PDB entry 8HUH | X-ray diffraction, 2.80 A resolution | chains B and C of the 6 polymer chains in the assembly

[Chain B]
Name: Tubulin beta-2B chain
Organism: Bos taurus
Reference sequence: Q6B856 (TBB2B_BOVIN); numbering as in UniProt (aligned over 1-445)
Amino-acid sequence (445 residues; each row starts with the number of its first residue):
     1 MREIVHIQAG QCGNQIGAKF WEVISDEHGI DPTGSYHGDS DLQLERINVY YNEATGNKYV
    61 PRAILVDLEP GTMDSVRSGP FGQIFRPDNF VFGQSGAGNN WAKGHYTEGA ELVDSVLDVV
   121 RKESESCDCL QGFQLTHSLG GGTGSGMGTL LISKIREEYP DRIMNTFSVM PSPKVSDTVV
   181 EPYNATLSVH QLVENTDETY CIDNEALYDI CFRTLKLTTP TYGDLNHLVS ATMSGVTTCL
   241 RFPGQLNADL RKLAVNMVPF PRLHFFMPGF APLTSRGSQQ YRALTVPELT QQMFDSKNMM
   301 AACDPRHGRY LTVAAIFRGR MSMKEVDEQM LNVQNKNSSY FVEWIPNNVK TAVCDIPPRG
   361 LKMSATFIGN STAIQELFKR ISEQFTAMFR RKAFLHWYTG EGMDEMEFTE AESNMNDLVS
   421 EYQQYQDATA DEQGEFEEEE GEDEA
Not modelled in the structure: 1, 429-445
Ion coordination: Mg2+: Q11 (together with GDP)
Small-molecule neighbours:
  - GDP (guanosine-5'-diphosphate): G10, Q11, C12, Q15, A97, N99, S138, G140, G141, G142, T143, G144, S145, V169, P171, V175, S176, D177, E181, N204, L207, Y222, L225, N226
  - MXV (2-(1-methylindol-4-yl)-4-(3,4,5-trimethoxyphenyl)-1H-imidazo[4,5-c]pyridine): V236, C239, L240, L246, N247, A248, D249, L250, K252, L253, N256, M257, T312, V313, A314, A315, I316, N347, N348, V349, K350, A352, I368
Swiss-Prot annotation at these positions:
  - motif: M1 to I4 (MREI motif)
  - binding site (GTP): Q11, E69, S138, G142, T143, G144, N204, N226
  - binding site (Mg(2+)): E69
  - modified residue: S40 (Phosphoserine), T55 (Phosphothreonine), K58 (N6-acetyllysine), S172 (Phosphoserine), T285 (Phosphothreonine), T290 (Phosphothreonine), R318 (Omega-N-methylarginine), E438 (5-glutamyl polyglutamate)
  - cross-link (Glycyl lysine isopeptide (Lys-Gly)): K58 (interchain with G-Cter in ubiquitin), K324 (interchain with G-Cter in ubiquitin)

[Chain C]
Name: Tubulin alpha-1B chain
Organism: Bos taurus
Reference sequence: P81947 (TBA1B_BOVIN); residue numbers follow UniProt; this construct covers 1-450
Amino-acid sequence (450 residues; numbered 1 to 450; the number before each row is that of its first residue):
     1 MRECISIHVG QAGVQIGNAC WELYCLEHGI QPDGQMPSDK TIGGGDDSFN TFFSETGAGK
    61 HVPRAVFVDL EPTVIDEVRT GTYRQLFHPE QLITGKEDAA NNYARGHYTI GKEIIDLVLD
   121 RIRKLADQCT GLQGFLVFHS FGGGTGSGFT SLLMERLSVD YGKKSKLEFS IYPAPQVSTA
   181 VVEPYNSILT THTTLEHSDC AFMVDNEAIY DICRRNLDIE RPTYTNLNRL ISQIVSSITA
   241 SLRFDGALNV DLTEFQTNLV PYPRIHFPLA TYAPVISAEK AYHEQLSVAE ITNACFEPAN
   301 QMVKCDPRHG KYMACCLLYR GDVVPKDVNA AIATIKTKRS IQFVDWCPTG FKVGINYQPP
   361 TVVPGGDLAK VQRAVCMLSN TTAIAEAWAR LDHKFDLMYA KRAFVHWYVG EGMEEGEFSE
   421 AREDMAALEK DYEEVGVDSV EGEGEEEGEE
Not modelled in the structure: 441-450
Ion coordination: Ca2+: D39, T41, G44, E55
Small-molecule neighbours: GTP (guanosine-5'-triphosphate): V9, G10, Q11, A12, Q15, I16, D69, D98, A99, A100, N101, N102, S140, G142, G143, G144, T145, G146, I171, P173, V177, T179, E183, N206, Y224, L227, N228, I231

[Chain B / chain C interface]
Contacting residue pairs (39):
  Q94(B) - M1(C)
  S95(B) - R2(C)
  N99(B) - E254(C)
  D177(B) - E254(C)
  D177(B) - K352(C)  hydrogen bond (backbone-side chain)
  T178(B) - E254(C)
  T178(B) - T257(C)
  T178(B) - N258(C)
  V179(B) - N258(C)  hydrogen bond (backbone-side chain)
  V179(B) - P348(C)  hydrophobic
  V180(B) - T257(C)
  T219(B) - K326(C)
  A387(B) - W346(C)
  M388(B) - W346(C)
  R390(B) - D345(C)  salt bridge
  R390(B) - S439(C)  hydrogen bond
  R391(B) - Y262(C)  hydrogen bond (backbone-side chain)
  R391(B) - D345(C)  salt bridge
  R391(B) - W346(C)
  R391(B) - E434(C)  hydrogen bond (side chain-backbone)
  R391(B) - V437(C)  hydrogen bond (side chain-backbone)
  R391(B) - D438(C)
  R391(B) - S439(C)  hydrogen bond
  K392(B) - Y262(C)
  A393(B) - P261(C)
  A393(B) - Y262(C)
  A393(B) - W346(C)  hydrophobic
  F394(B) - T257(C)
  F394(B) - N258(C)
  F394(B) - V260(C)
  F394(B) - P261(C)  hydrogen bond (backbone-backbone)
  F394(B) - W346(C)  hydrophobic
  H396(B) - V260(C)  hydrogen bond (side chain-backbone)
  H396(B) - P261(C)
  H396(B) - Y262(C)
  H396(B) - P263(C)
  W397(B) - Q256(C)
  W397(B) - T257(C)  hydrogen bond (side chain-backbone)
  W397(B) - V260(C)  hydrogen bond (side chain-backbone)
Other interface residues (no listed pair), chain B (18 interface residues in all): G98
Other interface residues (no listed pair), chain C (23 interface residues in all): P325, N329, C347, V435

[Overview]
18 residues of chain B face 23 of chain C across their interface, with 11 hydrogen bonds and 2 salt bridges.
Polar pairs include R390(B)-D345(C), R391(B)-D345(C) and D177(B)-K352(C). Chain B binds GDP and compound MXV.
Ligands of chain C: GTP.
Here chain B is Tubulin beta-2B chain and chain C is Tubulin alpha-1B chain, both from Bos taurus. Entry 8HUH
(Crystal structure of T2R-TTL-3a complex) was determined by X-ray diffraction.
